PDB entry 3JWB | X-ray diffraction, 1.63 A resolution | chain A

Chain A:
Name: Methionine gamma-lyase
Organism: Citrobacter freundii
Notes: EC 4.4.1.11
UniProt: Q84AR1 (Q84AR1_CITFR); numbering as in UniProt (aligned over 1-398)
Sequence (398 residues; each row starts with the number of its first residue):
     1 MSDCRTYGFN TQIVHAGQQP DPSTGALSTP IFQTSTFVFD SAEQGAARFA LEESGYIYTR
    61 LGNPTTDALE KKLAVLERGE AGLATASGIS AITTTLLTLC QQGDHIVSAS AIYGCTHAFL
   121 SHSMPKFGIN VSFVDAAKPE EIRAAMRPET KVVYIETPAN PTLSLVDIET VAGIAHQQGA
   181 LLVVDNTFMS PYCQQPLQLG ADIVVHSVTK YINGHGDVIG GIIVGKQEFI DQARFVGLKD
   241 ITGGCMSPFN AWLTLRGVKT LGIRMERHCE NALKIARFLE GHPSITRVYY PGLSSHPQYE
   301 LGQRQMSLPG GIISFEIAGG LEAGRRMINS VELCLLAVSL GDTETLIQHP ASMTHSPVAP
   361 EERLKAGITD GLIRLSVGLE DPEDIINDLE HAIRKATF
Not modelled in the structure: 1, 398
Modified positions: Cys4 (s-hydroxycysteine; CSO); Lys210 ((2S)-2-amino-6-[[3-hydroxy-2-methyl-5-(phosphonooxymethyl)pyridin-4-yl]methylideneamino]hexanoic acid; LLP)
Residues lining bound ligands: norleucine (NLE): Tyr58, Arg60, Leu61, Tyr113, Cys115, Lys210, Val338, Ser339, Leu340, Arg374

In short:
Ligands of chain A: norleucine.
Chain A is Methionine gamma-lyase (Citrobacter freundii); the structure, Crystal structure of L-methionine
gamma-lyase from Citrobacter freundii with norleucine, was determined by X-ray diffraction, deposited together
with 3JW9 and 3JWA.
